7S4H - chains F and E of the 9 polymer chains in the assembly; structure by electron microscopy, 2.14 A resolution.

[Chain F]
Molecule: Particulate methane monooxygenase beta subunit
Organism: Methylococcus capsulatus str. Bath
Notes: EC 1.14.18.3
UniProtKB: Q607G3 (PMOA_METCA); residue numbers follow UniProt; this construct covers 1-247
Amino-acid sequence (247 residues; numbered 1 to 247; the number before each row is that of its first residue):
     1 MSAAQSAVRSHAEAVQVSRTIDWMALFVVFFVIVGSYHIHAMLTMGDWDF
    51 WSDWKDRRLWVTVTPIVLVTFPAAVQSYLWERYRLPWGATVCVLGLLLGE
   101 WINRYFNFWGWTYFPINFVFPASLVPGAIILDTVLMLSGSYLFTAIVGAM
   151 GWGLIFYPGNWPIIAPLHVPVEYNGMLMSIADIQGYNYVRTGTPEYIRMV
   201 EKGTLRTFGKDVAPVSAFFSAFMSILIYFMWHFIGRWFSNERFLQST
Disordered / not traced: 1-6
Small-molecule neighbours:
  - 1,2-didecanoyl-sn-glycero-3-phosphocholine (P1O), molecule 1: Ser138, Gly139, Ser140, Phe143
  - 1,2-didecanoyl-sn-glycero-3-phosphocholine (P1O), molecule 2: Ser140, Leu142, Phe143, Ile146
  - 1,2-didecanoyl-sn-glycero-3-phosphocholine (P1O), molecule 3: Tyr141, Leu142, Phe229, His232, Phe233, Arg236
  - 1,2-didecanoyl-sn-glycero-3-phosphocholine (P1O), molecule 4: Trp237, Arg242, Phe243, Leu244, Gln245, Ser246, Thr247
  - diundecyl phosphatidyl choline (PLC), molecule 1: Thr44, Val67, Met199, Met223
  - diundecyl phosphatidyl choline (PLC), molecule 2: Arg57, Ile130, Gly151, Leu154, Ile155, Tyr157, Pro158, Trp161, Ala213, Pro214, Ala217, Phe218
  - diundecyl phosphatidyl choline (PLC), molecule 3: Leu59, Ile66, Val67, Thr70, Met199, Phe219, Phe222, Met223, Leu226, Ile227
  - diundecyl phosphatidyl choline (PLC), molecule 4: Gly209, Lys210, Asp211, Pro214, Val215, Phe218
  - diundecyl phosphatidyl choline (PLC), molecule 5: Lys210, Pro214, Phe218

[Chain E]
Molecule: Particulate methane monooxygenase alpha subunit
Organism: Methylococcus capsulatus str. Bath
Notes: EC 1.14.18.3
UniProtKB: G1UBD1 (PMOB_METCA); numbering as in UniProt (aligned over 1-414)
Amino-acid sequence (414 residues; each row starts with the number of its first residue):
     1 MKTIKDRIAKWSAIGLLSAVAATAFYAPSASAHGEKSQAAFMRMRTIHWY
    51 DLSWSKEKVKINETVEIKGKFHVFEGWPETVDEPDVAFLNVGMPGPVFIR
   101 KESYIGGQLVPRSVRLEIGKTYDFRVVLKARRPGDWHVHTMMNVQGGGPI
   151 IGPGKWITVEGSMSEFRNPVTTLTGQTVDLENYNEGNTYFWHAFWFAIGV
   201 AWIGYWSRRPIFIPRLLMVDAGRADELVSATDRKVAMGFLAATILIVVMA
   251 MSSANSKYPITIPLQAGTMRGMKPLELPAPTVSVKVEDATYRVPGRAMRM
   301 KLTITNHGNSPIRLGEFYTASVRFLDSDVYKDTTGYPEDLLAEDGLSVSD
   351 NSPLAPGETRTVDVTASDAAWEVYRLSDIIYDPDSRFAGLLFFFDATGNR
   401 QVVQIDAPLIPSFM
Disordered / not traced: 1-32
Metal / ion sites: Cu ion site 1: His33, His137, His139; Cu ion site 2: His48, His72, Gln404
Small-molecule neighbours:
  - 1,2-dihexanoyl-sn-glycero-3-phosphocholine (HXG): Asp82, Gln145, Gly146
  - diundecyl phosphatidyl choline (PLC): Ile244, Val248, Met251, Asn255, Thr261
Swiss-Prot annotation at these positions:
  - binding site (Cu cation): His33, His48, His72, His137, His139

[How chain F and chain E interact]
Residue-residue contacts (185):
  Ser18(F) - Ile213(E)
  Ser18(F) - Pro214(E)
  Arg19(F) - Ser207(E)  hydrogen bond (side chain-backbone)
  Arg19(F) - Arg208(E)  hydrogen bond (side chain-backbone)
  Arg19(F) - Arg209(E)  hydrogen bond (side chain-backbone)
  Arg19(F) - Pro210(E)
  Arg19(F) - Ile211(E)
  Ile21(F) - Ile213(E)  hydrophobic
  Asp22(F) - Pro210(E)
  Asp22(F) - Ile211(E)  hydrogen bond (side chain-backbone)
  Asp22(F) - Phe212(E)  hydrogen bond (side chain-backbone)
  Asp22(F) - Ile213(E)
  Ala25(F) - Phe212(E)  hydrophobic
  Leu26(F) - Phe212(E)
  Asp53(F) - Leu264(E)
  Lys55(F) - Leu264(E)
  Asp56(F) - Leu264(E)
  Arg57(F) - Pro263(E)
  Trp80(F) - Val228(E)  hydrophobic
  Glu81(F) - Val219(E)
  Arg82(F) - Leu216(E)
  Arg82(F) - Val219(E)
  Arg82(F) - Asp220(E)  salt bridge
  Tyr83(F) - Phe212(E)
  Tyr83(F) - Arg215(E)  hydrogen bond (backbone-side chain)
  Tyr83(F) - Leu216(E)  hydrophobic
  Arg84(F) - Arg215(E)  hydrogen bond (backbone-side chain)
  Arg84(F) - Val228(E)
  Leu85(F) - Ile211(E)  hydrophobic
  Leu85(F) - Arg215(E)
  Pro86(F) - Trp202(E)  hydrogen bond (backbone-side chain)
  Pro86(F) - Trp206(E)
  Trp87(F) - Trp202(E)
  Trp87(F) - Ile203(E)  hydrophobic
  Trp87(F) - Trp206(E)
  Thr90(F) - Gly199(E)
  Thr90(F) - Trp202(E)
  Thr90(F) - Ile203(E)
  Val91(F) - Ile203(E)  hydrophobic
  Leu94(F) - Phe196(E)
  Leu94(F) - Gly199(E)
  Leu94(F) - Val200(E)
  Leu94(F) - Ile203(E)  hydrophobic
  Leu97(F) - His192(E)
  Trp101(F) - Tyr189(E)  hydrophobic
  Trp101(F) - His192(E)  hydrogen bond
  Tyr105(F) - Tyr189(E)
  Trp109(F) - Arg131(E)
  Trp109(F) - Met163(E)  hydrophobic
  Tyr113(F) - Arg131(E)  hydrogen bond (backbone-side chain)
  Tyr113(F) - Arg132(E)
  Tyr113(F) - Met163(E)  hydrophobic
  Phe114(F) - Pro96(E)  hydrophobic
  Pro115(F) - Arg131(E)
  Pro115(F) - Glu181(E)
  Ile116(F) - Tyr189(E)
  Asn117(F) - Leu180(E)  hydrogen bond (side chain-backbone)
  Asn117(F) - Glu181(E)
  Asn117(F) - Asn182(E)
  Asn117(F) - Tyr183(E)  hydrogen bond (side chain-backbone)
  Phe120(F) - Thr188(E)
  Pro121(F) - His192(E)  hydrogen bond (backbone-side chain)
  Ala122(F) - His192(E)
  Ser123(F) - His192(E)
  Ser123(F) - Trp195(E)
  Val125(F) - Trp195(E)
  Val125(F) - Gly199(E)
  Pro126(F) - Trp195(E)
  Pro126(F) - Thr243(E)
  Pro126(F) - Val247(E)  hydrophobic
  Ile129(F) - Thr243(E)
  Ile130(F) - Leu240(E)  hydrophobic
  Asp132(F) - Trp202(E)
  Thr133(F) - Ala236(E)
  Thr133(F) - Leu240(E)
  Met136(F) - Trp206(E)  hydrophobic
  Met136(F) - Val228(E)  hydrophobic
  Met136(F) - Asp232(E)
  Met136(F) - Arg233(E)
  Met136(F) - Ala236(E)  hydrophobic
  Leu137(F) - Arg233(E)
  Leu137(F) - Met237(E)  hydrophobic
  Ile155(F) - Val247(E)  hydrophobic
  Pro158(F) - Val247(E)  hydrophobic
  Pro158(F) - Met251(E)  hydrophobic
  Gly159(F) - Val247(E)
  Trp161(F) - Met251(E)
  Trp161(F) - Ala254(E)
  Trp161(F) - Asn255(E)  hydrogen bond
  Trp161(F) - Thr261(E)
  Pro162(F) - Asn187(E)  hydrogen bond (backbone-side chain)
  Pro162(F) - Trp191(E)
  Pro162(F) - Ala250(E)  hydrophobic
  Pro162(F) - Ala254(E)  hydrophobic
  Ile163(F) - Asn184(E)  hydrogen bond (backbone-side chain)
  Ile163(F) - Asn187(E)
  Ile163(F) - Thr188(E)
  Ile163(F) - Trp191(E)  hydrophobic
  Ala165(F) - Thr261(E)
  Pro166(F) - Tyr183(E)  hydrogen bond (backbone-side chain)
  Pro166(F) - Asn184(E)
  Pro166(F) - Tyr258(E)  hydrophobic
  Leu167(F) - Tyr183(E)  hydrophobic
  Leu167(F) - Asn184(E)
  His168(F) - Thr261(E)
  His168(F) - Ile262(E)  hydrogen bond (backbone-backbone)
  Val169(F) - Thr172(E)
  Val169(F) - Thr174(E)
  Val169(F) - Tyr183(E)
  Val169(F) - Tyr258(E)  hydrophobic
  Val169(F) - Ile260(E)
  Pro170(F) - Thr172(E)
  Pro170(F) - Leu173(E)  hydrogen bond (backbone-backbone)
  Pro170(F) - Ile260(E)
  Pro170(F) - Ile262(E)  hydrophobic
  Val171(F) - Thr171(E)
  Val171(F) - Thr172(E)
  Glu172(F) - Leu173(E)
  Tyr173(F) - Lys101(E)  hydrogen bond (side chain-backbone)
  Tyr173(F) - Leu109(E)
  Asn174(F) - Lys101(E)
  Asn174(F) - Glu102(E)
  Asn174(F) - Leu109(E)
  Met176(F) - Pro111(E)
  Met176(F) - Arg112(E)
  Met176(F) - Met269(E)  hydrophobic
  Leu177(F) - Leu173(E)  hydrophobic
  Leu177(F) - Ile262(E)  hydrophobic
  Leu177(F) - Gln265(E)
  Met178(F) - Pro111(E)  hydrophobic
  Met178(F) - Ile262(E)
  Met178(F) - Gln265(E)
  Ser179(F) - Ile262(E)
  Ser179(F) - Leu264(E)
  Ile180(F) - Leu180(E)  hydrophobic
  Ile180(F) - Tyr183(E)  hydrophobic
  Ala181(F) - Leu264(E)  hydrophobic
  Asp182(F) - Leu264(E)
  Asp182(F) - Gln265(E)  hydrogen bond (side chain-backbone)
  Ile183(F) - Leu180(E)  hydrophobic
  Gln184(F) - Leu180(E)
  Gly185(F) - Arg100(E)
  Tyr186(F) - Arg100(E)  hydrogen bond (backbone-side chain)
  Tyr186(F) - Lys101(E)
  Tyr186(F) - Glu102(E)
  Tyr186(F) - Ser103(E)  hydrogen bond
  Tyr186(F) - Leu109(E)
  Tyr186(F) - Pro111(E)  hydrophobic
  Asn187(F) - Ile99(E)
  Asn187(F) - Arg100(E)  hydrogen bond (side chain-backbone)
  Asn187(F) - Asn168(E)  hydrogen bond
  Tyr188(F) - Pro96(E)  hydrophobic
  Tyr188(F) - Ile99(E)  hydrophobic
  Tyr188(F) - Arg131(E)
  Tyr188(F) - Asn168(E)  hydrogen bond
  Tyr188(F) - Leu180(E)
  Tyr188(F) - Glu181(E)  hydrogen bond
  Val189(F) - Asn90(E)
  Val189(F) - Val91(E)
  Val189(F) - Met93(E)  hydrophobic
  Val189(F) - Arg100(E)
  Arg190(F) - Asn90(E)  hydrogen bond (backbone-side chain)
  Thr191(F) - Asn90(E)  hydrogen bond (backbone-side chain)
  Thr191(F) - Val91(E)  hydrogen bond (side chain-backbone)
  Thr191(F) - Gly92(E)
  Thr191(F) - Met93(E)  hydrogen bond (side chain-backbone)
  Thr191(F) - Met141(E)
  Thr191(F) - Asn143(E)
  Pro194(F) - Phe88(E)  hydrophobic
  Pro194(F) - Asn143(E)
  Glu195(F) - Phe88(E)
  Glu195(F) - Pro111(E)
  Glu195(F) - Arg112(E)
  Glu195(F) - Ser113(E)  hydrogen bond (side chain-backbone)
  Tyr196(F) - Val86(E)  hydrophobic
  Tyr196(F) - Phe88(E)  hydrophobic
  Tyr196(F) - Ser113(E)
  Tyr196(F) - Asn143(E)
  Tyr196(F) - Val144(E)  hydrogen bond (side chain-backbone)
  Tyr196(F) - Gln145(E)
  Arg198(F) - Gln265(E)  hydrogen bond (side chain-backbone)
  Arg198(F) - Ala266(E)
  Val200(F) - Ala266(E)  hydrophobic
  Lys202(F) - Ala266(E)
  Lys202(F) - Gly267(E)
Interface residues without a listed pair, chain F (88 interface residues in all): Trp23, Ser52, Trp54, Leu79, Leu98, Val134, Ser138, Glu201
Interface residues without a listed pair, chain E (90 interface residues in all): Ala87, Gly95, Phe98, Val110, Phe166, Val170, Val178, Glu185, Ile198, Phe239, Ile244

[Overview]
Chain F and chain E form an interface of 88 and 90 residues respectively; the contacts include 34 hydrogen
bonds and 1 salt bridge. Among the polar pairs are Arg82(F)-Asp220(E), Arg19(F)-Ser207(E) and
Arg19(F)-Arg208(E).
Here chain F is Particulate methane monooxygenase beta subunit and chain E is Particulate methane
monooxygenase alpha subunit, both from Methylococcus capsulatus str. Bath. Entry 7S4H (CryoEM structure of
Methylococcus capsulatus (Bath) pMMO in a native lipid nanodisc at 2.14 Angstrom resolution) was determined by
electron microscopy (same publication as 7S4I, 7S4J, 7S4K, 7S4L, 7S4M, 7T4O and 7T4P).
